PDB entry 1S9F | X-ray diffraction, 2.00 A resolution | chains E and A of the 3 polymer chains in the assembly

== Chain E ==
Molecule: 13-nt DNA strand
Sequence (13 nucleotides; each row starts with the number of its first residue):
     1 GGGGGAAGGA CTA

== Chain A ==
Molecule: DNA polymerase IV
Source organism: Sulfolobus solfataricus
Notes: EC 2.7.7.7
UniProtKB: Q97W02 (DPO42_SULSO); residue numbers follow UniProt; this construct covers 1-352
Chain sequence (352 residues; numbered 1 to 352; the number before each row is that of its first residue):
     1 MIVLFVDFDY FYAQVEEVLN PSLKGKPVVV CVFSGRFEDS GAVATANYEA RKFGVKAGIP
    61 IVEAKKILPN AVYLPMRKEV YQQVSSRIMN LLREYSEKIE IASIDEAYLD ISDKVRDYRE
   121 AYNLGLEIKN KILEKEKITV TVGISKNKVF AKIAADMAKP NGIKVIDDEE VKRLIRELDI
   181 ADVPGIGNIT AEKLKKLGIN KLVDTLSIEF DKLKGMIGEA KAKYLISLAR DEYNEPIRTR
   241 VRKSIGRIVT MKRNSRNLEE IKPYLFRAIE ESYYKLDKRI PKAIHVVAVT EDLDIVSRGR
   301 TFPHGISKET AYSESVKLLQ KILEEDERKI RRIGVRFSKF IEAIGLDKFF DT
Disordered / not traced: 342-352
Bound ions: Ca2+: Asp-7, Phe-8, Asp-105 (together with 2',3'-dideoxycytosine-5'-diphosphate); Mg2+: Ala-181, Ile-186
Ligand contacts: 2',3'-dideoxycytosine-5'-diphosphate (DDY): Asp-7, Phe-8, Asp-9, Tyr-10, Phe-11, Tyr-12, Ala-44, Thr-45, Tyr-48, Arg-51, Ala-57, Gly-58, Ile-104, Asp-105, Lys-159
Swiss-Prot annotation at these positions:
  - active site: Glu-106
  - binding site (Mg(2+)): Asp-7, Asp-105
  - site: Tyr-12 (Substrate discrimination)
  - mutagenesis: Asp-105 to Glu-106 (Loss of function), Glu-342 to Thr-352 (Almost complete loss of interaction with PCNA)

== Chain E / chain A interface ==
Pairs across the interface - 26 pairs, chain E then chain A:
  DA6(E) / Thr-301(A)  phosphate contact
  DA7(E) / Ser-297(A)  sugar contact
  DA7(E) / Arg-298(A)  phosphate contact
  DA7(E) / Gly-299(A)  hydrogen bond to the phosphate
  DA7(E) / Lys-321(A)  salt bridge to the phosphate
  DG8(E) / Val-296(A)  phosphate contact
  DG8(E) / Ser-297(A)  hydrogen bond to the phosphate
  DG8(E) / Arg-298(A)  salt bridge to the phosphate
  DG9(E) / Asp-294(A)  phosphate contact
  DA10(E) / Ile-189(A)  phosphate contact
  DA10(E) / Thr-190(A)  hydrogen bond to the phosphate
  DC11(E) / Gly-185(A)  phosphate contact
  DC11(E) / Ile-186(A)  phosphate contact
  DC11(E) / Gly-187(A)  hydrogen bond to the phosphate
  DC11(E) / Asn-188(A)  phosphate contact
  DC11(E) / Ile-189(A)  phosphate contact
  DC11(E) / Thr-190(A)  hydrogen bond to the phosphate
  DT12(E) / Lys-152(A)  phosphate contact
  DT12(E) / Pro-184(A)  phosphate contact
  DT12(E) / Gly-185(A)  hydrogen bond to the phosphate
  DT12(E) / Ile-186(A)  phosphate contact
  DA13(E) / Ser-103(A)  hydrogen bond to the phosphate
  DA13(E) / Ile-104(A)  phosphate contact
  DA13(E) / Asp-105(A)  phosphate contact
  DA13(E) / Glu-106(A)  phosphate contact
  DA13(E) / Lys-152(A)  salt bridge to the phosphate
Interface residues without a listed pair, chain A (22 interface residues in all): Val-183, Ile-295, Lys-339

== In short ==
The interface between chain E and chain A involves 8 residues on one side and 22 on the other; the contacts
include 7 hydrogen bonds and 3 salt bridges. Polar contacts include DA7(E)/Gly-299(A), DG8(E)/Ser-297(A) and
DA10(E)/Thr-190(A). Bound to chain A: 2',3'-dideoxycytosine-5'-diphosphate.
Chain E is a 13-nt DNA strand and chain A is DNA polymerase IV (Sulfolobus solfataricus); the structure, DPO
with AT matched, was determined by X-ray diffraction.
